Entry 4YG7 (X-ray diffraction, 3.77 A resolution); this record covers chains G and K of the 8 polymer chains in the assembly.

== Chain G ==
Protein: Antitoxin HipB
Organism: Escherichia coli (strain K12)
UniProt: P23873 (HIPB_ECOLI); numbering as in UniProt (aligned over 4-74)
Chain sequence (71 residues; numbered 4 to 74; the number before each row is that of its first residue):
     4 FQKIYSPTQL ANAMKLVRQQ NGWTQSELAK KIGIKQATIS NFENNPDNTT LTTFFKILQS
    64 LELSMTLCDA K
Swiss-Prot annotation at these positions:
  - DNA-binding region: R21 to N47 (H-T-H motif)

== Chain K ==
Protein: Serine/threonine-protein kinase HipA
Organism: Escherichia coli (strain K12)
Notes: EC 2.7.11.1
UniProt: P23874 (HIPA_ECOLI); numbering as in UniProt (aligned over 2-437)
Chain sequence (436 residues; numbered 2 to 437; the number before each row is that of its first residue):
     2 PKLVTWMNNQ RVGELTKLAN GAHTFKYAPE WLASRYARPL SLSLPLQRGN ITSDAVFNFF
    62 DNLLPDSPIV RDRIVKRYHA KSRQPFDLLS EIGRDSVGAV TLIPEDETVT HPIMAWEKLT
   122 EARLEEVLTA YKADIPLGMI REENDFRISV AGAQEKTALL RIGNDWCIPK GITPTTHIIK
   182 LPIGEIRQPN ATLDLSQSVD NEYYCLLLAK ELGLNVPDAE IIKAGNVRAL AVERFDRRWN
   242 AERTVLLRLP QEDMCQTFGL PSSVKYESDG GPGIARIMAF LMGSSEALKD RYDFMKFQVF
   302 QWLIGATQGH AKNFSVFIQA GGSYRLTPFY DIISAFPVLG GTGIHISDLK LAMGLNASKG
   362 KKTAIDKIYP RHFLATAKVL RFPEVQMHEI LSDFARMIPA ALDNVKTSLP TDFPENVVTA
   422 VESNVLRLHG RLSREY
Disordered / not traced: 135-147, 185-195
Construct notes: conflict Q309 (Asp in P23874)
Swiss-Prot annotation at these positions:
  - DNA-binding region: K379 to R382
  - binding site (ATP): A152 to K157, K181, E234 to F236, H311 to N314, Y331, D332
  - modified residue: S150 (Phosphoserine)
  - mutagenesis: G22 (G22S: Loss of toxicity, does not confer high persistence. Single mutation has decreased affinity for HipB-operator ...), P86 (P86L: High levels of persister cells formed which survive better than wild-type in ampicillin or ciprofloxacin, decreased affinity for HipB-operator), D88 (D88N: Loss of toxicity, still confers high levels of persister cells. Decreased affinity for HipB-operator), S150 (S150A: No phosphorylation; cells grow normally), D291 (D291A: Retains toxicity and high persistence but not cold-sensitive. Loss of toxicity, high levels of persister cells and cold sensitivity, decreased affinity for HipB; in hipA7 ...), D332 (D332Q: Loss of autophosphorylation; cells grow normally)

== Interface between chain G and chain K ==
Pairs across the interface - 9 pairs, chain G then chain K:
  K33(G) with P384(K)
  K34(G) with L289(K); P384(K); Q387(K)
  I35(G) with R382(K); P384(K)
  G36(G) with R382(K), hydrogen bond (backbone-side chain)
  Q62(G) with A288(K); L289(K)

== Overview ==
Chain G and chain K each contribute 5 residues to their interface; the contacts include 1 hydrogen bond. The
hydrogen-bonded pair is G36(G)-R382(K). UniProt lists 2 mutagenesis sites on chain G; a DNA-binding region and
16 ATP-binding residues on chain K.
Here chain G is Antitoxin HipB and chain K is Serine/threonine-protein kinase HipA, both from Escherichia coli
(strain K12). Entry 4YG7 (Structure of FL autorepression promoter complex) was determined by X-ray diffraction
together with 5K98, 4YG1 and 4YG4 from the same study.
